Entry 8OVG (electron microscopy, 8.47 A resolution (very low resolution: no residue pairs are listed; an interface is given only as per-side residue counts)); this record covers chains D and F of the 6 polymer chains in the assembly.

== Chain D (and F) ==
Name: Lon protease homolog, mitochondrial
From: Homo sapiens
Notes: EC 3.4.21.53; engineered mutation(s): Y186pCMF; chain F of this document is another copy of the same molecule, construct and numbering; everything in this record applies to it too
UniProtKB: P36776 (LONM_HUMAN); residues 115-959 here = UniProt positions 115-959
Chain sequence (869 residues; row label = number of the first residue in the row):
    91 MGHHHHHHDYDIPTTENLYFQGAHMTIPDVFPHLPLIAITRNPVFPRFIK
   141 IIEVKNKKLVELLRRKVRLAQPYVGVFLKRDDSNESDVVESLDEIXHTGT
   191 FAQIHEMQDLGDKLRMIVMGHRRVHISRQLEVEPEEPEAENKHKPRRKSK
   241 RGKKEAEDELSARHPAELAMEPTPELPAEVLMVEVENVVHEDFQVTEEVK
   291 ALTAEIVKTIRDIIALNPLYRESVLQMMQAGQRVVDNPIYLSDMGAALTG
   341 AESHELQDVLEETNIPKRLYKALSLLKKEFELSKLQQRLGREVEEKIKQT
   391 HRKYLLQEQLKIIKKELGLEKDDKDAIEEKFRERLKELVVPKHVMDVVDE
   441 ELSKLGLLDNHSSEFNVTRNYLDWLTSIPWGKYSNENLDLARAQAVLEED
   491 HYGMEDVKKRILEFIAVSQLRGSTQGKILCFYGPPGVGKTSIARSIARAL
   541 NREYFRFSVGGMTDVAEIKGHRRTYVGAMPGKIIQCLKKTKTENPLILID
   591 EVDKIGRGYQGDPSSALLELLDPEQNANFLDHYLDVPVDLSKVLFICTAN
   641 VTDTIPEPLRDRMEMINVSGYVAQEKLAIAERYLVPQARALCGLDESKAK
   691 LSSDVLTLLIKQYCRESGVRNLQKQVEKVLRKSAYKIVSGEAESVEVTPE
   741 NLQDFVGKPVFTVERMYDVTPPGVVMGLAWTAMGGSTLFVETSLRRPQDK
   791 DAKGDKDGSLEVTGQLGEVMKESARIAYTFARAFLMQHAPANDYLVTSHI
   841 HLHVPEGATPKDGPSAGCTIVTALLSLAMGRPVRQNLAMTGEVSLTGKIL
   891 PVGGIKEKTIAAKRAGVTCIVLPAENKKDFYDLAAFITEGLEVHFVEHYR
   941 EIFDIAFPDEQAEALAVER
Not modelled in the structure: 91-122, 222-271, 950-959
Modified residues: 1PA (4-(carboxymethyl)-L-phenylalanine) at position 186
Differences from the reference sequence: initiating methionine (91); expression tag (92-114); conflict 1PA_186 (Tyr in P36776)
UniProt features mapped onto this chain:
  - active site: Ser-855, Lys-898
  - binding site (ATP): Gly-523 to Thr-530
  - natural variant: Glu-476 (E476A: In CODASS), Ser-631 (S631Y: In CODASS), Ala-670 (A670V: In CODASS), Arg-672 (R672C: In CODASS), Pro-676 (P676S: In CODASS), Arg-679 (R679H: In CODASS), Arg-721 (R721G: In CODASS), Ala-724 (A724V: In CODASS), Pro-749 (P749S: In CODASS), Gly-767 (G767E: In CODASS), Ile-927 (deletion: In CODASS)
  - mutagenesis: Lys-529 (K529R: Abolishes ATPase activity, and presumably ATP-driven protein unfolding, but does not block access to the proteolytic active site or prevent a substrate from binding to it), Trp-770 (W770A: Has low basal, but normal stimulated ATPase activity, and retains peptidase activity; W770P: Has normal basal, but low stimulated ATPase activity, and abolishes peptidase activity), Ser-855 (S855A: Lacks both ATPase and protease activity, but retains DNA binding activity), Thr-880 (T880V: Enhances the basal, but not the stimulated ATPase activity), Gly-893 (G893A: Has low basal, but normal stimulated ATPase activity, and retains peptidase activity; G893P: Has normal basal, but low stimulated ATPase activity, and abolishes peptidase activity), Gly-894 (G894A/S: Enhances the basal, but not the stimulated ATPase activity, and retains peptidase activity; G894P: Enhances the basal, but not the stimulated ATPase activity, and abolishes peptidase activity)
From the paper describing this entry:
  - catalytic residues: Ser-855, Lys-898 (citing earlier work)
  - post-translational modification sites: Ser-173, Ser-181, Tyr-394 (citing earlier work)

== How chain D and chain F interact ==
At this resolution (8 A) residue pairs are not listed: 16 residues of chain D and 20 of chain F lie at the interface.

== In short ==
16 residues of chain D face 20 of chain F across their interface. Curated annotation (UniProt) lists
active-site residues Ser-855(D) and Lys-898(D), 8 ATP-binding residues and 6 mutagenesis sites on chain D.
From the paper: catalytic residues Ser-855(D) and Lys-898(D); modification sites Ser-173(D), Ser-181(D) and
Tyr-394(D).
Chain D and chain F are both Lon protease homolog, mitochondrial (Homo sapiens); the structure, Human
Mitochondrial Lon Y186E Mutant ADP Bound, was determined by electron microscopy together with 8OVF, 8OKA, 8OM7
and 8OJL from the same study.
